Entry 8EV4 (X-ray diffraction, 1.30 A resolution); this record covers chain A.

Chain A:
Name: Clan CA, family C40, NlpC/P60 superfamily cysteine peptidase
Source organism: Trichomonas vaginalis G3
UniProt: A2FQ38 (A2FQ38_TRIVA); residue numbers follow UniProt; this construct covers 16-137
Chain sequence (125 residues; each row starts with the number of its first residue):
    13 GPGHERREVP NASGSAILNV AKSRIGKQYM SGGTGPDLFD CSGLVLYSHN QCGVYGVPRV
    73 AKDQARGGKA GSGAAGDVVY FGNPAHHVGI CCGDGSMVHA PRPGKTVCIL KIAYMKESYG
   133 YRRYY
Not modelled in the structure: 13-22
Construct notes: expression tag (13-15)
Reported in the primary citation:
  - catalytic residues: Cys53, His99, His111
  - contacts within the chain: His99-His111 (hydrogen bond)
  - mutagenesis - C53S: abolished catalytic activity on PG

In short:
From the paper: catalytic residues Cys53, His99 and His111; C53S abolishes catalytic activity on PG.
Chain A is Clan CA, family C40, NlpC/P60 superfamily cysteine peptidase (Trichomonas vaginalis G3); the
structure, NlpC B3 - Trichomonas Vaginalis, was determined by X-ray diffraction (same publication as 8EV5).
